PDB entry 7XKQ | electron microscopy, 3.30 A resolution | chains A and G of the 8 polymer chains in the assembly

# Chain A
Name: ATP synthase subunit alpha
From: Bacillus sp. PS3
Notes: EC 7.1.2.2
UniProtKB: A0A0M3VGF9 (A0A0M3VGF9_BACP3); numbering as in UniProt (aligned over 1-502)
Amino-acid sequence (502 residues; numbered 1 to 502; the number before each row is that of its first residue):
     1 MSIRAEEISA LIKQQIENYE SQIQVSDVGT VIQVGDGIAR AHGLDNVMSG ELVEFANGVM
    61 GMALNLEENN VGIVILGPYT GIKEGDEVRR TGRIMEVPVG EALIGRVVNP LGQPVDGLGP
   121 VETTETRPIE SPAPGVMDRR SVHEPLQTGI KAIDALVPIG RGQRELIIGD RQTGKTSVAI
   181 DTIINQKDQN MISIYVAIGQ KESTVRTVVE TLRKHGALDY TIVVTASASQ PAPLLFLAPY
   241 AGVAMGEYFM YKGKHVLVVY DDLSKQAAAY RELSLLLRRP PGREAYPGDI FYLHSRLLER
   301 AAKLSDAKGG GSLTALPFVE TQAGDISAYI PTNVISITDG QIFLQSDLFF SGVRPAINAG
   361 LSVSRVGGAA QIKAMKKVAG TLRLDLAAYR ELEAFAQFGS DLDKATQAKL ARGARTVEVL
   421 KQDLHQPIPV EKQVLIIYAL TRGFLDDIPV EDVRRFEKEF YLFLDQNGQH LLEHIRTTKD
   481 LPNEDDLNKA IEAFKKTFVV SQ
Disordered / not traced: 1-23, 502
Sequence notes: conflict Pro132 (Arg in A0A0M3VGF9), Ser193 (Cys in A0A0M3VGF9), Phe463 (Trp in A0A0M3VGF9)
Ion coordination: Mg2+: Thr176 (together with ATP)
Residues lining bound ligands: ATP (adenosine-5'-triphosphate): Asp170, Arg171, Gln172, Thr173, Gly174, Lys175, Thr176, Ser177, Phe349, Arg354, Pro355, Gln422, Asp423, Leu424

# Chain G
Name: ATP synthase gamma chain
From: Bacillus sp. PS3
UniProtKB: A0A0M4TPJ7 (A0A0M4TPJ7_BACP3); residues 1-285 here = UniProt positions 1-285
Amino-acid sequence (285 residues; each row starts with the number of its first residue):
     1 MASLRDIKTR INATKKTSQI TKAMEMVSTS KLNRAEQNAK SFVPYMEKIQ EVVANVALGA
    61 GGASHPMLVS RPVKKTGYLV ITSDRGLAGA YNSNVLRLVY QTIQKRHASP DEYAIIVIGR
   121 VGLSFFRKRN MPVILDITRL PDQPSFADIK EIARKTVGLF ADGTFDELYM YYNHYVSAIQ
   181 QEVTERKLLP LTDLAENKQR TVYEFEPSQE EILDVLLPQY AESLIYGALL DAKASEHAAR
   241 MTAMKNATDN ANELIRTLTL SYNRARQAAI TQEITEIVAG ANALQ
Disordered / not traced: 1, 285

# How chain A and chain G interact
Residue-residue contacts - 11 pairs, chain A then chain G:
  Gly282(A) with Ile274(G)
  Arg283(A) with Ile270(G)
  Ala285(A) with Ile277(G)
  Phe395(A) with Ala23(G), hydrophobic; Met26(G), hydrophobic
  Phe398(A) with Ala23(G), hydrophobic; Met24(G), hydrophobic; Val27(G), hydrophobic
  Ser400(A) with Arg34(G)
  Asp401(A) with Val27(G); Ser30(G), hydrogen bond
Also at the interface, not in a pair above, chain A (12 interface residues in all): Arg278, Pro281, Glu284, Ala323, Ala394
Also at the interface, not in a pair above, chain G (13 interface residues in all): Lys8, Gln19, Ala281, Leu284

# In short
12 residues of chain A face 13 of chain G across their interface; the contacts include 1 hydrogen bond. The
hydrogen-bonded pair is Asp401(A)-Ser30(G). Ligands of chain A: ATP.
Chain A is ATP synthase subunit alpha and chain G is ATP synthase gamma chain, both from Bacillus sp. PS3; the
structure, F1 domain of FoF1-ATPase with the down form of epsilon subunit from Bacillus PS3, was determined by
electron microscopy together with 7XKH, 7XKO, 7XKP and 7XKR from the same study.
